Entry 6DJU (electron microscopy, 3.80 A resolution); this record covers chains B and C of the 7 polymer chains in the assembly.

Chain B (and C):
Molecule: Chaperone protein ClpB
From: Mycobacterium tuberculosis
Notes: chain C of this document is another copy of the same molecule, construct and numbering; everything in this record applies to it too
UniProt: A0A045JSR5 (A0A045JSR5_MYCTX); residues 1-848 here = UniProt positions 1-848
Chain sequence (848 residues; row label = number of the first residue in the row):
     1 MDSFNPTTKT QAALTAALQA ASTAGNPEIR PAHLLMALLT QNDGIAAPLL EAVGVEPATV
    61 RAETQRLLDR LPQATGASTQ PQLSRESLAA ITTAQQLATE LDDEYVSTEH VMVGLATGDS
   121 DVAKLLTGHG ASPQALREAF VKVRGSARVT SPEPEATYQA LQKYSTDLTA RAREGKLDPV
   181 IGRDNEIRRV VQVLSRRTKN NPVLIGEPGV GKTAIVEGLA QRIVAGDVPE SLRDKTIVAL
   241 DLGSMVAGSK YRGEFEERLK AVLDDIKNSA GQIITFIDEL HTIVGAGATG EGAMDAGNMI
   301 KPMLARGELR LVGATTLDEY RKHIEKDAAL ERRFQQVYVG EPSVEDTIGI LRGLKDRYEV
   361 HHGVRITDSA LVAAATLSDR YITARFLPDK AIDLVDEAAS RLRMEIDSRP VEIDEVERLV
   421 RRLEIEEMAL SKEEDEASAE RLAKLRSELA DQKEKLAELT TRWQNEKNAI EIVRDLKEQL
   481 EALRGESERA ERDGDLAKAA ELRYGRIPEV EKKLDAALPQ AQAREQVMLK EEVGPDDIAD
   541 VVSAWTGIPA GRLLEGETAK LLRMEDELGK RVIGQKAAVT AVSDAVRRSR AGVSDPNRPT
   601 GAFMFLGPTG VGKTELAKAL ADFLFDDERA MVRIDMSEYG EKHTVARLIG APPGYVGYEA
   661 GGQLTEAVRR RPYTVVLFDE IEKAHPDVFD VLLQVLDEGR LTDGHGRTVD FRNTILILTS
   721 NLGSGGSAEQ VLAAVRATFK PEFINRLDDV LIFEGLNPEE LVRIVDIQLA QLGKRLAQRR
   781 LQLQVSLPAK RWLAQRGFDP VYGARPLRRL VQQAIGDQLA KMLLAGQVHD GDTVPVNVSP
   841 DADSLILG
Unresolved in the structure: 1-158, 289-294, 432-441, 470-529, 846-848 (chain C: 1-158, 290-292, 432-441, 470-529, 846-848)
Residues lining bound ligands:
  - ATP-gamma-S (AGS; phosphothiophosphoric acid-adenylate ester), molecule 1: Asp178, Pro179, Val180, Ile181, Arg183, Pro208, Gly209, Val210, Gly211, Lys212, Thr213, Ala214, Glu279, Thr316, Ile350, Leu354, Ile392
  - ATP-gamma-S (AGS), molecule 2: Ala329, Arg332, Arg333
  - ATP-gamma-S (AGS), molecule 3: Arg571, Val572, Ile573, Thr609, Gly610, Val611, Gly612, Lys613, Thr614, Glu615, Glu680, Asn721, Leu756, Ile764, Ala804, Arg805, Arg808
What the authors report for this chain:
  - binding site for casein polyAlanine model: Tyr251, Tyr655, Val656
  - self-association interface (contacts with another copy of this molecule); pairs are residue here / residue on that copy: Asp184-Arg418 (salt bridge), Val191-Met404 (hydrophobic contact), Arg196-Asp393 (salt bridge), Arg252-Ser249 (hydrogen bond), Arg352-Glu426 (salt bridge), Asp396-Arg196 (salt bridge), Asp414-Arg188 (salt bridge), Arg588-Asp817 (salt bridge), Asp595-Arg775 (salt bridge), Leu776-Val593 (hydrophobic contact), Leu819-Val593 (hydrophobic contact), Glu397
  - mutagenesis - P410A, V656A, Y658A: abolished catalytic activity
  - binding site for ATP-gamma-S: Arg332, Arg333, Arg746, Arg805

How chain B and chain C interact:
Contacting residue pairs (102):
  Asp178(B) with Arg197(C), salt bridge
  Leu242(B) with Glu256(C)
  Gly243(B) with Glu256(C)
  Val246(B) with Gly253(C); Glu256(C)
  Ala247(B) with Gly253(C); Glu257(C); Lys260(C)
  Ser249(B) with Arg252(C), hydrogen bond (backbone-side chain)
  Lys250(B) with Glu254(C)
  Tyr251(B) with Arg252(C), hydrogen bond (backbone-side chain)
  Phe255(B) with Arg252(C)
  His281(B) with Asn298(C), hydrogen bond
  Thr282(B) with Met294(C)
  Gly287(B) with Arg252(C)
  Thr316(B) with Ala329(C)
  Glu319(B) with Asp327(C)
  His323(B) with Met294(C)
  Tyr358(B) with Arg197(C)
  His361(B) with Arg197(C)
  His362(B) with Ser195(C); Arg197(C)
  Arg385(B) with Glu331(C), salt bridge; Phe334(C), hydrogen bond (side chain-backbone)
  Asp389(B) with Arg332(C), salt bridge
  Asp393(B) with Arg196(C), salt bridge; Lys199(C); Gln335(C), hydrogen bond
  Asp396(B) with Arg196(C), salt bridge; Arg197(C), hydrogen bond (side chain-backbone); Thr198(C)
  Glu397(B) with Arg189(C), salt bridge; Gln192(C), hydrogen bond (backbone-side chain); Arg196(C), salt bridge; Gln335(C)
  Ser400(B) with Gln192(C); Arg196(C)
  Arg401(B) with Gln192(C)
  Met404(B) with Pro229(C), hydrophobic
  Asp407(B) with Pro229(C)
  Arg418(B) with Asp184(C), salt bridge; Arg222(C)
  Glu426(B) with Arg352(C), salt bridge
  Leu430(B) with Arg352(C); Asp368(C)
  Leu442(B) with Arg352(C)
  Trp545(B) with Arg189(C)
  Thr609(B) with Pro741(C), hydrogen bond (side chain-backbone); Glu742(C)
  Arg633(B) with Arg700(C)
  Asp635(B) with Gln694(C)
  Ser637(B) with Asp690(C), hydrogen bond (side chain-backbone); Gln694(C), hydrogen bond
  Glu638(B) with Ile649(C); Gln694(C), hydrogen bond; Thr702(C)
  His643(B) with Pro652(C); Tyr655(C)
  Ala646(B) with Pro653(C)
  Arg647(B) with Pro653(C); Asp703(C), hydrogen bond (side chain-backbone); Gly704(C)
  Ala651(B) with Pro653(C)
  Gly657(B) with Tyr658(C)
  Glu659(B) with Arg321(C), salt bridge; Lys322(C)
  Ala660(B) with Arg321(C)
  Gly661(B) with Arg321(C)
  Arg669(B) with Arg321(C)
  Arg670(B) with Leu317(C)
  Arg671(B) with Tyr338(C)
  Glu680(B) with Leu693(C); Arg746(C), salt bridge
  Lys683(B) with Asp690(C); Glu742(C), salt bridge
  Arg707(B) with Glu325(C), salt bridge
  Asn721(B) with Glu742(C), hydrogen bond
  Arg775(B) with Val593(C), hydrogen bond (side chain-backbone); Ser594(C), hydrogen bond (side chain-backbone); Asp595(C), salt bridge; Pro596(C)
  Leu776(B) with Gly592(C)
  Arg779(B) with Ala591(C), hydrogen bond (side chain-backbone)
  Tyr802(B) with Arg736(C); Asn745(C), hydrogen bond (backbone-side chain)
  Arg805(B) with Asp697(C), salt bridge; Asn745(C); Arg746(C)
  Pro806(B) with Asn745(C)
  Arg808(B) with Arg598(C)
  Arg809(B) with Asn745(C), hydrogen bond (side chain-backbone); Leu747(C), hydrogen bond (side chain-backbone)
  Gln812(B) with Arg588(C), hydrogen bond (backbone-side chain)
  Gln813(B) with Arg588(C), hydrogen bond
  Asp817(B) with Asp584(C); Arg588(C), salt bridge
  Ala820(B) with Arg587(C); Arg588(C)
  Lys821(B) with Arg587(C)
  Leu823(B) with Ala591(C)
  Leu824(B) with Leu562(C), hydrophobic; Ala591(C), hydrophobic
Other interface residues (no listed pair), chain B (81 interface residues in all): Pro208, Gly209, Glu254, Glu279, Ala286, Lys322, Arg357, Glu415, Val541, Thr614, Lys618, Asp627, Val656, Gly816
Other interface residues (no listed pair), chain C (78 interface residues in all): Arg188, Val191, Val193, Tyr251, Ala293, Asp295, Lys301, Asp318, Ala328, Gln336, Ser343, Gly650, Gly654, Val691, Glu698, Lys740, Asp748

Overview:
The interface between chain B and chain C involves 81 residues on one side and 78 on the other, with 21
hydrogen bonds and 16 salt bridges. Polar pairs include Asp178(B)-Arg197(C), Arg385(B)-Glu331(C) and
Asp389(B)-Arg332(C). The paper reports a binding site for ATP-gamma-S at Arg332(B), Arg333(B) and Arg746(B)
among others; P410A, V656A and Y658A of chain B abolish catalytic activity.
Chain B and chain C are both Chaperone protein ClpB (Mycobacterium tuberculosis); the structure, Mtb ClpB in
complex with ATPgammaS and casein, Conformer 1, was determined by electron microscopy (same publication as
6DJV and 6ED3).
